Entry 7RPO (electron microscopy, 4.16 A resolution (low resolution: residue-level contacts below are approximate; hydrogen-bond / salt-bridge calls are withheld)); this record covers chains B and C of the 7 polymer chains in the assembly.

[Chain B]
Molecule: DNA polymerase sliding clamp 2
Organism: Saccharolobus solfataricus
Reference sequence: Q97Z84 (PCNA2_SACS2); residues 2-246 here correspond to UniProt positions 1-245 (UniProt number = residue number - 1)
Chain sequence (245 residues; numbered 2 to 246; the number before each row is that of its first residue):
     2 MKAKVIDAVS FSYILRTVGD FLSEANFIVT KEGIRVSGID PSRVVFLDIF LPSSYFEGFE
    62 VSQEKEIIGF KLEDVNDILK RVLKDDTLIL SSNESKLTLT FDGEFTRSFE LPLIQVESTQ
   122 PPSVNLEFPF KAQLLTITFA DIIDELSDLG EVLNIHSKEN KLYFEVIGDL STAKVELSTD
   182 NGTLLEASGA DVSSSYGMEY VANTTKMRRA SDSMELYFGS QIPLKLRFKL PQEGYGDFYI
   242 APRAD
Disordered / not traced: 245-246
From the paper describing this entry:
  - mutagenesis - P42G/S43G/R44G: unchanged catalytic activity with DNA ligase

[Chain C]
Molecule: DNA polymerase sliding clamp 3
Organism: Saccharolobus solfataricus
Reference sequence: P57765 (PCNA3_SACS2); residues 1-244 here = UniProt positions 1-244
Chain sequence (252 residues; row label = number of the first residue in the row):
     1 MKVVYDDVRV LKDIIQALAR LVDEAVLKFK QDSVELVALD RAHISLISVN LPREMFKEYD
    61 VNDEFKFGFN TQYLMKILKV AKRKEAIEIA SESPDSVIIN IIGSTNREFN VRNLEVSEQE
   121 IPEINLQFDI SATISSDGFK SAISEVSTVT DNVVVEGHED RILIKAEGES EVEVEFSKDT
   181 GGLQDLEFSK ESKNSYSAEY LDDVLSLTKL SDYVKISFGN QKPLQLFFNM EGGGKVTYLL
   241 APKVLEHHHH HH
Disordered / not traced: 246-252
Differences from the reference sequence: expression tag (245-252)

[Chain B / chain C interface]
Residue-residue contacts - 14 pairs, chain B then chain C:
  Asp-142(B) with Arg-107(C)
  Ile-143(B) with Arg-107(C)
  Glu-146(B) with Val-80(C); Arg-107(C)
  Asp-149(B) with Lys-76(C)
  Leu-150(B) with Tyr-73(C)
  Leu-171(B) with Arg-112(C)
  Ser-172(B) with Tyr-73(C); Asn-110(C); Val-111(C); Arg-112(C)
  Thr-173(B) with Asn-110(C)
  Lys-175(B) with Glu-108(C)
  Val-176(B) with Asn-106(C)
Also at the interface, not in a pair above, chain B (13 interface residues in all): Ala-174, Glu-177, Leu-178
Also at the interface, not in a pair above, chain C (13 interface residues in all): Lys-82, Thr-105, Phe-109, Leu-114

[In short]
Chain B and chain C each contribute 13 residues to their interface. From the paper: P42G/S43G/R44G of chain B
leave catalytic activity with DNA ligase unchanged.
Chain B is DNA polymerase sliding clamp 2 and chain C is DNA polymerase sliding clamp 3, both from
Saccharolobus solfataricus; the structure, Archaeal DNA ligase and heterotrimeric PCNA in complex with
non-ligatable DNA, was determined by electron microscopy, deposited together with 7RPW and 7RPX.
